Entry 1BA8 (X-ray diffraction, 1.80 A resolution); this record covers chains A and B of the 3 polymer chains in the assembly.

== Chain A ==
Name: Thrombin
Source organism: Homo sapiens
Notes: EC 3.4.21.5
Reference sequence: P00734 (THRB_HUMAN); residues 1-14 here correspond to UniProt positions 336-349 (UniProt number = residue number + 335)
Amino-acid sequence (36 residues; numbered 1 to 14 plus 22 insertion-coded residues; the number before each row is that of its first residue; a row labelled like 14A-14N holds insertion residues (14A, then the next letters in order)):
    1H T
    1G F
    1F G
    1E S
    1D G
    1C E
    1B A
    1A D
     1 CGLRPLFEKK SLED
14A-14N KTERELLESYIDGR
Not modelled in the structure: 1H, 1G, 1F, 14L-14N
Curated features (UniProtKB/Swiss-Prot):
  - site: Arg14N (Cleavage)

== Chain B ==
Name: Thrombin
Source organism: Homo sapiens
Notes: EC 3.4.21.5
Reference sequence: P00734 (THRB_HUMAN); the construct lacks a stretch of the UniProt sequence and is renumbered around it, so the offset changes along the chain: 16-36 = UniProt 364-384; 37-60 = UniProt 386-409; 61-77 = UniProt 419-435; 78-97 = UniProt 437-456; 7 more segments
Amino-acid sequence (259 residues; each row starts with the number of its first residue; note: 3 numbers in that range are skipped by the numbering (no residue carries them; nothing is unmodelled there); a row labelled like 60A-60I holds insertion residues (60A, then the next letters in order)):
    16 IVEGSDAEIG MSPWQVMLFR K
   36A S
    37 PQELLCGASL ISDRWVLTAA HCLL
60A-60I YPPWDKNFT
    61 ENDLLVRIGK HSRTRYE
   77A R
    78 NIEKISMLEK IYIHPRYNWR
   97A E
    98 NLDRDIALMK LKKPVAFSDY IHPVCLPDRE TA
129A-129C ASL
   130 LQAGYKGRVT GWGNLKET
147A-147G WTANVGK
   150 GQPSVLQVVN LPIVERPVCK DSTRIRITDN MFCAG
  184A Y
   185 KP
186A-186D DEGK
   187 RGDACEGDSG GPFVMKSP
204A-204B FN
   205 NRWYQMGIVS WGE
   219 GCD
  221A R
   222 DGKYGFYTHV FRLKKWIQKV IDQFGE
Not modelled in the structure: 147A-147G
Curated features (UniProtKB/Swiss-Prot):
  - region: Ala183 to Val200 (High affinity receptor-binding region which is also known as the TP508 peptide)
  - active site (Charge relay system): His57, Asp102, Ser195
  - glycosylation: Asn60G (N-linked (GlcNAc...) (complex) asparagine)
Disulfides: Cys42-Cys58, Cys168-Cys182, Cys191-Cys220
Covalent attachments: N-acetylglucosamine (NAG) linked to Asn60G
Ligand contacts: cvs1578 (0IT; amino({(4S)-4-[({(3S)-3-[(benzylsulfonyl)amino]-2-oxopiperidin-1-yl}acetyl)amino]-5-oxopentyl}amino)methaniminium): His57, Tyr60A, Trp60D, Glu97A, Asn98, Leu99, Ile174, Asp189, Ala190, Cys191, Glu192, Gly193, Asp194, Ser195, Val213, Ser214, Trp215, Gly216, Glu217, Gly219, Cys220, Gly226

== How chain A and chain B interact ==
Cross-chain cystine bridges: Cys1(A)-Cys122(B)
Pairs across the interface - 70 pairs, chain A then chain B:
  Cys1(A) with Pro120(B); Val121(B); Cys122(B), disulfide; Arg206(B), hydrogen bond (backbone-side chain)
  Asp1A(A) with His119(B), salt bridge; Arg206(B)
  Ala1B(A) with Arg206(B), hydrogen bond (backbone-side chain)
  Glu1C(A) with Ile47(B); Pro120(B)
  Gly1D(A) with Ile47(B); Val121(B); Cys122(B); Leu123(B), hydrogen bond (backbone-backbone)
  Ser1E(A) with Cys122(B); Leu123(B); Asp125(B), hydrogen bond; Tyr208(B), hydrogen bond
  Gly2(A) with Pro120(B), hydrogen bond (backbone-backbone); Cys122(B), hydrogen bond (backbone-side chain); Arg206(B); Trp207(B), hydrogen bond (backbone-backbone)
  Leu3(A) with His119(B), hydrogen bond (backbone-side chain); Asn205(B); Arg206(B)
  Arg4(A) with Gly25(B); Met26(B), hydrogen bond (side chain-backbone); Pro28(B); Trp29(B); Arg137(B); Trp207(B)
  Pro5(A) with Ser115(B); Asp116(B); His119(B)
  Leu6(A) with Ile24(B); Gly25(B); Asp116(B)
  Phe7(A) with Glu23(B); Ile24(B); Gly25(B); Met26(B)
  Glu8(A) with Lys202(B), salt bridge; Asn205(B); Trp207(B), hydrogen bond
  Asp14(A) with Glu23(B); Met26(B); Arg137(B), salt bridge; Trp207(B)
  Lys14A(A) with Glu23(B), hydrogen bond (backbone-side chain)
  Thr14B(A) with Arg137(B), hydrogen bond; Asn159(B), hydrogen bond
  Glu14C(A) with Arg137(B); Lys202(B), salt bridge
  Glu14E(A) with Lys135(B), salt bridge; Asn159(B), hydrogen bond; Tyr184A(B), hydrogen bond; Lys186D(B), salt bridge
  Leu14F(A) with Lys135(B); Gly136(B); Asn159(B); Trp207(B), hydrophobic
  Leu14G(A) with Lys202(B); Pro204(B), hydrophobic
  Ser14I(A) with Gly133(B); Tyr134(B); Lys135(B), hydrogen bond (side chain-backbone)
  Tyr14J(A) with Tyr134(B), hydrophobic; Lys135(B), hydrogen bond (side chain-backbone); Met201(B); Lys202(B), hydrogen bond (side chain-backbone); Pro204(B), hydrophobic
Other interface residues (no listed pair), chain A (24 interface residues in all): Lys9, Ile14K
Other interface residues (no listed pair), chain B (34 interface residues in all): Ser48, Phe114, Tyr117, Leu129C

== Summary ==
The interface between chain A and chain B involves 24 residues on one side and 34 on the other; the contacts
include 1 disulfide bond, 19 hydrogen bonds and 6 salt bridges. Polar pairs include Asp1A(A)-His119(B),
Glu8(A)-Lys202(B) and Glu14E(A)-Lys135(B). Bound to chain B: cvs1578.
Here chain A is Thrombin and chain B is Thrombin, both from Homo sapiens. Entry 1BA8 (Thrombin inhibitor with
a rigid tripeptidyl aldehydes) was determined by X-ray diffraction together with 1ZZZ, 1YYY, 1BB0 and 1CA8
from the same study.
